5YU5 - chain A; structure by X-ray diffraction, 2.27 A resolution.

# Chain A
Protein: Pilus assembly protein
From: Lactobacillus rhamnosus GG
UniProtKB: A0A179XFF5 (A0A179XFF5_LACRH); residue numbers follow UniProt; this construct covers 36-485
Chain sequence (465 residues; row label = number of the first residue in the row):
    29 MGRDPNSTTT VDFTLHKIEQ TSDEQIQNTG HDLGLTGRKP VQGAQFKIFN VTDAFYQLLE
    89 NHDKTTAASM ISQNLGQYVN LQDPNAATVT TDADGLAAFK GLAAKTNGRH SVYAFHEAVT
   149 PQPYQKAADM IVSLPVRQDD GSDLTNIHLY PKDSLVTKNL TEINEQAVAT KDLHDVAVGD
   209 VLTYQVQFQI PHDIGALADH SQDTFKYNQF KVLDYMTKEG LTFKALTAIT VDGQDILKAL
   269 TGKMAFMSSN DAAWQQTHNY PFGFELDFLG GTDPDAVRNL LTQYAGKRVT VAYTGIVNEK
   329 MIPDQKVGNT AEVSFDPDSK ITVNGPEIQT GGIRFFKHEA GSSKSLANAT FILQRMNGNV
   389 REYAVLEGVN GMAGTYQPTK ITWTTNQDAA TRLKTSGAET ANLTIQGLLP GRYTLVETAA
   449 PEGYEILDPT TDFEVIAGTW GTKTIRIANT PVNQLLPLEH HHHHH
Not modelled in the structure: 29-36, 168-170, 484-493
Differences from the reference sequence: expression tag (29-35, 486-493)
Covalently attached groups: covalent link K45-D181; covalent link K186-N337, K365-N477
What the authors report for this chain:
  - contacts within the chain: K45-D181 (covalent link), E52-R66 (salt bridge), E145-D181 (hydrogen bond), E52-K180 (backbone contact), K186-N337 (covalent link), K365-N477 (covalent link), E445-N477 (hydrogen bond)
  - catalytic residues: E145, E445
  - interface residues: N56 to G58

# In short
The paper reports catalytic residues E145 and E445; the interface residue N56.
Chain A is Pilus assembly protein (Lactobacillus rhamnosus GG); the structure, Crystal structure of shaft
pilin spaD from Lactobacillus rhamnosus GG, was determined by X-ray diffraction (same publication as 5YXG,
5Z0Z and 5Z24).
